PDB entry 7TMS | electron microscopy, 3.80 A resolution | chains M and d of the 31 polymer chains in the assembly

# Chain M
Protein: V-type proton ATPase subunit D
Source organism: Saccharomyces cerevisiae
UniProtKB: A0A6A5Q1W2 (A0A6A5Q1W2_YEASX); residues 1-256 here = UniProt positions 1-256
Amino-acid sequence (256 residues; each row starts with the number of its first residue):
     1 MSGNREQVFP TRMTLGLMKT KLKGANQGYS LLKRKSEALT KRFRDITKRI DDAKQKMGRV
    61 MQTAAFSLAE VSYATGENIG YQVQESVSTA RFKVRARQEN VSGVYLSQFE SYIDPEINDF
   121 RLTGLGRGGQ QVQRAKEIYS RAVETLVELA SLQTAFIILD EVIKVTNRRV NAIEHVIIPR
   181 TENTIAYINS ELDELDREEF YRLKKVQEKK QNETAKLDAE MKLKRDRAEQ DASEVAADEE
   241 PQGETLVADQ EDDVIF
Unresolved in the structure: 1, 225-256

# Chain d
Protein: V-type proton ATPase subunit d
Source organism: Saccharomyces cerevisiae
UniProtKB: P32366 (VA0D_YEAST); residue numbers follow UniProt; this construct covers 1-345
Amino-acid sequence (345 residues; row label = number of the first residue in the row):
     1 MEGVYFNIDN GFIEGVVRGY RNGLLSNNQY INLTQCDTLE DLKLQLSSTD YGNFLSSVSS
    61 ESLTTSLIQE YASSKLYHEF NYIRDQSSGS TRKFMDYITY GYMIDNVALM ITGTIHDRDK
   121 GEILQRCHPL GWFDTLPTLS VATDLESLYE TVLVDTPLAP YFKNCFDTAE ELDDMNIEII
   181 RNKLYKAYLE DFYNFVTEEI PEPAKECMQT LLGFEADRRS INIALNSLQS SDIDPDLKSD
   241 LLPNIGKLYP LATFHLAQAQ DFEGVRAALA NVYEYRGFLE TGNLEDHFYQ LEMELCRDAF
   301 TQQFAISTVW AWMKSKEQEV RNITWIAECI AQNQRERINN YISVY
Unresolved in the structure: 1-2
Swiss-Prot annotation at these positions:
  - modified residue: Met1 (N-acetylmethionine)

# How chain M and chain d interact
Contacting residue pairs - 29 pairs, chain M then chain d:
  Arg59(M) with Asn333(d)
  Gln62(M) with Gln332(d); Gln334(d)
  Thr63(M) with Gln334(d)
  Phe66(M) with Trp325(d), hydrophobic; Cys329(d), hydrophobic; Gln334(d)
  Ala69(M) with Glu328(d)
  Glu70(M) with Glu285(d); Trp325(d)
  Tyr73(M) with Glu285(d); Tyr289(d), hydrogen bond (backbone-side chain); Arg321(d)
  Ala74(M) with Glu285(d), hydrogen bond (backbone-side chain); Tyr289(d), hydrogen bond (backbone-side chain)
  Tyr81(M) with Thr112(d); Gly113(d), hydrogen bond (side chain-backbone); His116(d), hydrogen bond; Arg118(d); Arg126(d)
  Leu122(M) with Glu178(d)
  Thr123(M) with Ile177(d)
  Gly124(M) with Arg219(d), hydrogen bond (backbone-side chain); Asn222(d), hydrogen bond (backbone-side chain); Asn226(d), hydrogen bond (backbone-side chain)
  Leu125(M) with Asn222(d); Asn226(d)
  Gly126(M) with Asn222(d), hydrogen bond (backbone-side chain); Asn226(d)
Other interface residues (no listed pair), chain M (17 interface residues in all): Ala65, Gln82, Glu85
Other interface residues (no listed pair), chain d (22 interface residues in all): Leu109, Ile123, Arg337

# Summary
17 residues of chain M and 22 residues of chain d are in contact; the contacts include 9 hydrogen bonds. Among
the polar pairs are Tyr73(M)-Tyr289(d), Ala74(M)-Glu285(d) and Ala74(M)-Tyr289(d).
Chain M is V-type proton ATPase subunit D and chain d is V-type proton ATPase subunit d, both from
Saccharomyces cerevisiae; the structure, V-ATPase from Saccharomyces cerevisiae, State 2, was determined by
electron microscopy together with 7TMM, 7TMO, 7TMP, 7TMQ, 7TMR and 7TMT from the same study.
